Entry 3KIF (X-ray diffraction, 2.50 A resolution); this record covers chains A and G of the 10 polymer chains in the assembly.

[Chain A (and G)]
Name: 5-bladed beta-propeller lectin
Organism: synthetic construct
Notes: chain G of this document is another copy of the same molecule, construct and numbering; everything in this record applies to it too
Sequence (106 residues; each row starts with the number of its first residue):
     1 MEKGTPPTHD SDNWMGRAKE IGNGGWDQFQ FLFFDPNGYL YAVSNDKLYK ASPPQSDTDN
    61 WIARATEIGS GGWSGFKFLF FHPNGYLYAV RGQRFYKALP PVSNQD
Unresolved in the structure: 1-9, 103-106 (chain G: 1-13, 102-106)
Small-molecule neighbours: GDL (2-(acetylamido)-2-deoxy-D-glucono-1,5-lactone): Gly22, Asn23, Gly24, Gly25, Trp26, Phe29, Asp57, Thr58, Asp59, Asn60, Trp61, Ile62
What the authors report for this chain:
  - self-association interface (contacts with another copy of this molecule); pairs are residue here / residue on that copy: Arg94-Glu20 (salt bridge)

[How chain A and chain G interact]
Pairs across the interface - 8 pairs, chain A then chain G:
  Ser56(A) with Lys47(G), hydrogen bond
  Thr58(A) with Lys47(G), hydrogen bond; Glu67(G); Ser70(G)
  Asp59(A) with Ser70(G); Gly71(G)
  Arg64(A) with Gly71(G), hydrogen bond (side chain-backbone); Gly72(G)
Also at the interface, not in a pair above, chain A (6 interface residues in all): Ser52, Gln55
Also at the interface, not in a pair above, chain G (7 interface residues in all): Asp46, Arg91

[Overview]
6 residues of chain A face 7 of chain G across their interface, with 3 hydrogen bonds. Polar contacts include
Ser56(A)-Lys47(G), Thr58(A)-Lys47(G) and Arg64(A)-Gly71(G). Chain A binds compound GDL. The paper reports a
self-association interface involving Arg94(A).
Chain A and chain G are both 5-bladed beta-propeller lectin (synthetic construct); the structure, The crystal
structures of two fragments truncated from 5-bladed beta-propeller lectin, tachylectin-2 (Lib1-B7-18 and
Lib2-D2-15), was determined by X-ray diffraction, deposited together with 3KIH.
